Entry 4C2Z (X-ray diffraction, 2.08 A resolution); this record covers chain A.

[Chain A]
Name: Glycylpeptide N-tetradecanoyltransferase 1
Source organism: Homo sapiens
Notes: EC 2.3.1.97
Reference sequence: P30419 (NMT1_HUMAN); residues 109-496 here = UniProt positions 109-496
Sequence (410 residues; numbered 87 to 496; the number before each row is that of its first residue):
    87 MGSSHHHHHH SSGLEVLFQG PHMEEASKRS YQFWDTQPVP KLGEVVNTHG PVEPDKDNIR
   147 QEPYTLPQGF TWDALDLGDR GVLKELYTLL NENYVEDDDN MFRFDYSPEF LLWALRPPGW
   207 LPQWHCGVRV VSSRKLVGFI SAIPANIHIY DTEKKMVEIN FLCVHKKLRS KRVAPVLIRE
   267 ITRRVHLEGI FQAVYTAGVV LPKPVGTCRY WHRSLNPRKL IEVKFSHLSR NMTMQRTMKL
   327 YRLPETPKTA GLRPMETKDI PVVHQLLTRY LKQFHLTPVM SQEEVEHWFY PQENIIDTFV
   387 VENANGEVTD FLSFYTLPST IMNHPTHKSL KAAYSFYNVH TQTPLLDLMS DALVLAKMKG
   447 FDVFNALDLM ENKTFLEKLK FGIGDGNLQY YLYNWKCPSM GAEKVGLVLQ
Unresolved in the structure: 87-114
Sequence notes: expression tag (87-108)
UniProt features mapped onto this chain:
  - binding site (tetradecanoyl-CoA): Gln-118, Phe-119, Trp-120, Phe-247, Leu-248, Cys-249, Val-250, Ser-256, Arg-258, Val-259, Ala-260
  - mutagenesis: Tyr-180 (Y180P: Abolished glycine- and lysine-myristoyltransferase activities), Val-181 (V181L: Reduced glycine N-myristoyltransferase activity), Tyr-192 (Y192A: Reduced glycine N-myristoyltransferase activity), Gly-492 (G492D/K: Reduced activity)
Metal / ion sites: Mg2+: Leu-254 (together with tetradecanoyl-coa)
Ligand contacts:
  - 646 (2,6-dichloro-4-(2-piperazin-1-ylpyridin-4-yl)-N-(1,3,5-trimethyl-1H-pyrazol-4-yl)benzenesulfonamide): Tyr-180, Val-181, Glu-182, Asp-183, Phe-188, Arg-189, Phe-190, Asn-246, Thr-282, Ala-283, Gly-284, Tyr-296, His-298, Phe-311, Ser-405, Leu-416, Tyr-420, Asn-451, Asp-471, Leu-474, Leu-495, Gln-496
  - tetradecanoyl-coa (MYA): Tyr-117, Gln-118, Phe-119, Trp-120, Asn-179, Tyr-180, Val-181, Val-243, Ile-245, Asn-246, Phe-247, Leu-248, Cys-249, Val-250, Leu-254, Arg-255, Ser-256, Lys-257, Arg-258, Val-259, Ala-260, Pro-261, Ile-264, Ile-267, Thr-268, Val-271, His-272, Ile-276, Phe-277, Gln-278, Ala-279, Tyr-281, Thr-282, Ala-283, Val-285, Leu-287, Tyr-479

[Summary]
Ligands of chain A: tetradecanoyl-coa and compound 646. From UniProt: 11 tetradecanoyl-CoA-binding residues
and 4 mutagenesis sites.
Chain A is Glycylpeptide N-tetradecanoyltransferase 1 (Homo sapiens); the structure, Human
N-myristoyltransferase (NMT1) with Myristoyl-CoA and inhibitor bound, was determined by X-ray diffraction
(same publication as 4C2X and 4C2Y).
